5LAN - chain A; structure by X-ray diffraction, 1.65 A resolution.

Chain A:
Name: Lysozyme C
Organism: Gallus gallus
Notes: EC 3.2.1.17
UniProtKB: P00698 (LYSC_CHICK); residues 1-129 here correspond to UniProt positions 19-147 (UniProt number = residue number + 18)
Chain sequence (129 residues; numbered 1 to 129; the number before each row is that of its first residue):
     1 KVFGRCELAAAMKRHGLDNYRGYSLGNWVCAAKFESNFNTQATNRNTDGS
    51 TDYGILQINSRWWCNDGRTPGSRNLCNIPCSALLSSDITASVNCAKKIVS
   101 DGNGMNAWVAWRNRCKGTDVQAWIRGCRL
Curated features (UniProtKB/Swiss-Prot):
  - active site: E35, D52
  - binding site (substrate): D101
Disulfide bonds: C6-C127, C30-C115, C64-C80, C76-C94

Overview:
UniProt lists active-site residues E35 and D52 and substrate-binding residue D101.
Chain A is Lysozyme C (Gallus gallus); the structure, Room temperature X-ray diffraction of tetragonal HEWL
with 1M of uridine. Third data set (0.93 MGy), was determined by X-ray diffraction, deposited together with
5LA5, 5LA8, 5LAF, 5LAG and 5L9J.
